PDB entry 7E98 | X-ray diffraction, 2.20 A resolution | chains B and D of the 4 polymer chains in the assembly

[Chain B]
Protein: Extracellular giant hemoglobin major globin subunit A2
Source organism: Oligobrachia mashikoi
Reference sequence: Q7M413 (GLBA2_OLIMA); residues 1-142 here correspond to UniProt positions 17-158 (UniProt number = residue number + 16)
Sequence (142 residues; numbered 1 to 142; the number before each row is that of its first residue):
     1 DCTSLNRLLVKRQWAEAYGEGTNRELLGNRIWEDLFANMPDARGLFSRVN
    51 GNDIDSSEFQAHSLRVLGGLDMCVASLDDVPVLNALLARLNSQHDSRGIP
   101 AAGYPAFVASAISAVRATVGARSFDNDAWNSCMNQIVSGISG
UniProt features mapped onto this chain:
  - binding site (hydrogen sulfide): Cys-73
  - binding site (heme b): His-94
Cystine bridges: Cys-2/Cys-132
Ion coordination: heme Fe: His-94 (together with oxygen molecule)
Residues lining bound ligands:
  - heme (HEM): Leu-45, Phe-46, Arg-48, Val-49, His-62, Arg-65, Val-66, Gly-69, Leu-70, Leu-90, Gln-93, His-94, Arg-97, Ile-99, Gly-103, Tyr-104, Phe-107, Ile-136, Val-137, Ile-140
  - heme / oxygen molecule: Trp-32, Leu-45, Phe-46, Arg-48, Val-49, His-62, Arg-65, Val-66, Gly-69, Leu-70, Leu-90, Gln-93, His-94, Arg-97, Ile-99, Gly-103, Tyr-104, Phe-107, Ile-136, Val-137, Ile-140
  - oxygen molecule (OXY): Trp-32, Phe-46, His-62, Val-66, His-94

[Chain D]
Protein: Giant hemoglobin B1b globin chain
Source organism: Oligobrachia mashikoi
Reference sequence: B1Q3G1 (B1Q3G1_OLIMA); residues 1-145 here = UniProt positions 1-145
Sequence (145 residues; each row starts with the number of its first residue):
     1 ECCSRGDAEVVISEWDQVFNAAMAGSSESAIGVAIFDVFFTSSGVSPSMF
    51 PGGGDSSSAEFLAQVSRVISGADIAINSLTNRATCDSLLSHLNAQHKAIS
   101 GVTGAAVTHLSEAISSVVAQVLPSAHIDAWGYCMAYIAAGIGAGL
Cystine bridges: Cys-3/Cys-133
Ion coordination: heme Fe: His-96 (together with oxygen molecule)
Residues lining bound ligands:
  - heme (HEM): Phe-39, Val-45, Met-49, Phe-50, Pro-51, Gln-64, Arg-67, Val-68, Gly-71, Ala-72, Leu-92, Gln-95, His-96, Ile-99, Gly-101, Val-102, Ala-106, Val-107, Leu-110, Ser-111, Ile-141
  - heme / oxygen molecule: Phe-36, Phe-39, Val-45, Met-49, Phe-50, Pro-51, Gln-64, Arg-67, Val-68, Gly-71, Ala-72, Leu-92, Gln-95, His-96, Ile-99, Gly-101, Val-102, Ala-106, Val-107, Leu-110, Ser-111, Ile-141
  - oxygen molecule (OXY): Phe-36, Phe-50, Gln-64, Val-68, His-96, Leu-110

[How chain B and chain D interact]
Contacting residue pairs (14):
  Leu-5(B) with Ala-34(D), hydrophobic; Val-117(D), hydrophobic; Gln-120(D); Val-121(D), hydrophobic
  Leu-8(B) with Ser-27(D); Ile-31(D), hydrophobic
  Leu-9(B) with Gln-120(D); Val-121(D); Pro-123(D), hydrophobic
  Arg-12(B) with Gln-17(D); Val-121(D), hydrogen bond (side chain-backbone); Leu-122(D)
  Ser-123(B) with Pro-123(D), hydrogen bond (side chain-backbone); Ser-124(D)
Other interface residues (no listed pair), chain B (7 interface residues in all): Asp-78, Asp-125
Other interface residues (no listed pair), chain D (11 interface residues in all): Ala-30

[Overview]
7 residues of chain B face 11 of chain D across their interface, with 2 hydrogen bonds. Polar pairs include
Arg-12(B)/Val-121(D) and Ser-123(B)/Pro-123(D). Bound to chain B: heme, oxygen molecule and heme / oxygen
molecule.
Chain B is Extracellular giant hemoglobin major globin subunit A2 and chain D is Giant hemoglobin B1b globin
chain, both from Oligobrachia mashikoi; the structure, Oxy-deoxy intermediate of 400 kDa giant hemoglobin at
21% oxygen saturation, was determined by X-ray diffraction (same publication as 7E96, 7E97 and 7E99).
